PDB entry 7Y8W | X-ray diffraction, 2.40 A resolution | chains C and F of the 6 polymer chains in the assembly

Chain C:
Molecule: Dynein light chain 1, cytoplasmic
Source organism: Caenorhabditis elegans
UniProt: Q22799 (DYL1_CAEEL); residue numbers follow UniProt; this construct covers 1-89
Amino-acid sequence (95 residues; row label = number of the first residue in the row; numbers below 1 keep their minus sign (Gly-5 is residue -5)):
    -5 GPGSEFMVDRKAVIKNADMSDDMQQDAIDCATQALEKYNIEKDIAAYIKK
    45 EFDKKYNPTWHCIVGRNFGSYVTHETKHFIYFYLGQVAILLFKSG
Unresolved in the structure: -5 to 3, 89
Construct notes: expression tag (-5 to 0)
Swiss-Prot annotation at these positions:
  - site (Required for mett-10 binding): Phe62, Thr67, Phe73
  - mutagenesis: Phe62 (F62S: Reduces mett-10 binding), Thr67 (T67A: Reduces mett-10 binding), His68 (H68A: Does not affect mett-10 binding), Phe73 (F73S: Reduces mett-10 binding)

Chain F:
Molecule: Isoform b of Suppressor of aph-1
Source organism: Caenorhabditis elegans
UniProt: C6KRN1 (SAO1_CAEEL), isoform C6KRN1-3; residues 182-205 here = UniProt positions 182-205
Amino-acid sequence (30 residues; row label = number of the first residue in the row):
   176 GPGSEFMQHANVATDQVVMKSVECQTEPVE
Unresolved in the structure: 176-180, 205
Construct notes: expression tag (176-181)

Chain C / chain F interface:
Residue-residue contacts (34):
  Lys9(C) - Asp190(F)  salt bridge
  Asn10(C) - Val187(F)
  Arg60(C) - Thr189(F)  hydrogen bond (backbone-side chain)
  Asn61(C) - Thr189(F)
  Phe62(C) - Ala188(F)
  Phe62(C) - Thr189(F)  hydrogen bond (backbone-backbone)
  Gly63(C) - Val187(F)
  Gly63(C) - Ala188(F)
  Ser64(C) - Ala185(F)
  Ser64(C) - Asn186(F)  hydrogen bond (backbone-side chain)
  Ser64(C) - Val187(F)  hydrogen bond (backbone-backbone)
  Tyr65(C) - His184(F)
  Tyr65(C) - Ala185(F)
  Tyr65(C) - Asn186(F)
  Val66(C) - Gln183(F)
  Val66(C) - His184(F)
  Val66(C) - Ala185(F)  hydrogen bond (backbone-backbone)
  Thr67(C) - Met182(F)
  Thr67(C) - Gln183(F)
  Thr67(C) - His184(F)  hydrogen bond
  His68(C) - Met182(F)
  His68(C) - Gln183(F)  hydrogen bond (backbone-backbone)
  His68(C) - Ala185(F)
  Glu69(C) - Met182(F)
  Thr70(C) - Phe181(F)  hydrogen bond (side chain-backbone)
  Thr70(C) - Gln183(F)
  Phe73(C) - Ala185(F)  hydrophobic
  Tyr75(C) - Val187(F)  hydrophobic
  Tyr75(C) - Ala188(F)  hydrogen bond (side chain-backbone)
  Tyr75(C) - Thr189(F)  hydrogen bond (side chain-backbone)
  Tyr77(C) - Thr189(F)
  Tyr77(C) - Asp190(F)  hydrogen bond (side chain-backbone)
  Ala82(C) - Thr189(F)
  Ser88(C) - Met182(F)
Also at the interface, not in a pair above, chain C (20 interface residues in all): Gly59, Leu84
Also at the interface, not in a pair above, chain F (11 interface residues in all): Val192

In short:
The interface between chain C and chain F involves 20 residues on one side and 11 on the other; the contacts
include 11 hydrogen bonds and 1 salt bridge. Among the polar pairs are Lys9(C)-Asp190(F), Arg60(C)-Thr189(F)
and Ser64(C)-Asn186(F).
Here chain C is Dynein light chain 1, cytoplasmic and chain F is Isoform b of Suppressor of aph-1, both from
Caenorhabditis elegans. Entry 7Y8W (Crystal structure of DLC-1/SAO-1 complex) was determined by X-ray
diffraction.
